PDB entry 6SMQ | electron microscopy, 3.30 A resolution | chains A and B of the 5 polymer chains in the assembly

# Chain A
Molecule: Lipoprotein RagB
From: Porphyromonas gingivalis (strain ATCC BAA-308 / W83)
UniProt: F5H948 (F5H948_PORGI); residue numbers follow UniProt; this construct covers 20-501
Sequence (482 residues; each row starts with the number of its first residue):
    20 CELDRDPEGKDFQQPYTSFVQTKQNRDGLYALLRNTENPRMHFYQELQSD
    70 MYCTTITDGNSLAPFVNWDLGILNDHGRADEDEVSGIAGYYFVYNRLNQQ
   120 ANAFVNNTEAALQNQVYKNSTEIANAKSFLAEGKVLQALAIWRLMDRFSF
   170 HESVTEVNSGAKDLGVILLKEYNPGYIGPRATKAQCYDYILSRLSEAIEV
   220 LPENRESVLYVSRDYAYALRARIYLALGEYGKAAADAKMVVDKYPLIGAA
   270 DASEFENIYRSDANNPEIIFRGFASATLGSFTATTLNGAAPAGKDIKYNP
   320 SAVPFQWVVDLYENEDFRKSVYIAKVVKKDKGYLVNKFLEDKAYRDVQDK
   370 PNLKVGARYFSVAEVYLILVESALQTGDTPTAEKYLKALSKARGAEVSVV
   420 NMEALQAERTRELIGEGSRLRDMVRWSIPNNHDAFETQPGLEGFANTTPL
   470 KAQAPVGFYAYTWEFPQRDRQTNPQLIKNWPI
Covalent attachments: compound 5PL linked to C20; palmitic acid (PLM) linked to C20

# Chain B
Molecule: RagA protein
From: Porphyromonas gingivalis (strain ATCC BAA-308 / W83)
UniProt: Q7MXJ7 (Q7MXJ7_PORGI); residue numbers follow UniProt; this construct covers 115-1017
Sequence (903 residues; each row starts with the number of its first residue):
   115 LSTVSGSVAKVSSEKLAEKPVANIMDALQGQVAGMQVMTTSGDPTAVASV
   165 EIHGTGSLGASSAPLYIVDGMQTSLDVVATMNPNDFESMSVLKDASATSI
   215 YGARAANGVVFIQTKKGKMSERGRITFNASYGISQILNTKPLDNMMTGDE
   265 LLDFQVKAGFWGNNQTVQKVKDMILAGAEDLYGNYDSLKDEYGKTLFPVD
   315 FNHDADWLKALFKTAPTSQGDISFSGGSQGTSYYASIGYFDQEGMAREPA
   365 NFKRYSGRLNFESRINEWLKVGANLSGAIANRRSADYFGKYYMGSGTFGV
   415 LTMPRYYNPFDVNGDLADVYYMYGATRPSMTEPYFAKMRPFSSESHQANV
   465 NGFAQITPIKGLTLKAQAGVDITNTRTSSKRMPNNPYDSTPLGERRERAY
   515 RDVSKSFTNTAEYKFSIDEKHDLTALMGHEYIEYEGDVIGASSKGFESDK
   565 LMLLSQGKTGNSLSLPEHRVAEYAYLSFFSRFNYGFDKWMYIDFSVRNDQ
   615 SSRFGSNNRSAWFYSVGGMFDIYNKFIQESNWLSDLRLKMSYGTTGNSEI
   665 GNYNHQALVTVNNYTEDAMGLSISTAGNPDLSWEKQSQFNFGLAAGAFNN
   715 RLSAEVDFYVRTTNDMLIDVPMPYISGFFSQYQNVGSMKNTGVDLSLKGT
   765 IYQNKDWNVYASANFNYNRQEITKLFFGLNKYMLPNTGTIWEIGYPNSFY
   815 MAEYAGIDKKTGKQLWYVPGQVDADGNKVTTSQYSADLETRIDKSVTPPI
   865 TGGFSLGASWKGLSLDADFAYIVGKWMINNDRYFTENGGGLMQLNKDKML
   915 LNAWTEDNKETDVPKLGQSPQFDTHLLENASFLRLKNLKLTYVLPNSLFA
   965 GQNVIGGARVYLMARNLLTVTKYKGFDPEAGGNVGKNQYPNSKQYVAGIQ
  1015 LSF
Ligand contacts: 5PL ((1R,4S,6R)-6-({[2-(acetylamino)-2-deoxy-alpha-D-glucopyranosyl]oxy}methyl)-4-hydroxy-1-{[(15-methylhexadecanoyl)oxy]methyl}-4-oxido-7-oxo-3,5-dioxa-8-aza-4-phosphaheptacos-1-yl 15-methylhexadecanoate): L478, A480, F521, N523, H543, Y545, L590
Reported in the primary citation:
  - conformationally variable residues (loop rearrangement, order/disorder transition, side-chain flip): L115 to S119, A211 to A219

# How chain A and chain B interact
Contacting residue pairs (134; chain A residue first):
  L22(A) with A588(B), hydrophobic; Q614(B); S616(B); R623(B)
  D23(A) with R623(B), salt bridge
  R24(A) with Y545(B); E586(B); Y587(B); A588(B); S616(B); Y667(B); Q670(B)
  D25(A) with Q670(B)
  P26(A) with Y667(B), hydrophobic
  E27(A) with V584(B)
  K29(A) with L672(B); V673(B); S688(B)
  D30(A) with L672(B); V673(B), hydrogen bond (backbone-backbone)
  F31(A) with Q670(B); A671(B)
  Q32(A) with A671(B), hydrogen bond (backbone-backbone); L672(B); V673(B); I687(B); T689(B)
  Q43(A) with M683(B); G684(B); L685(B), hydrogen bond (backbone-backbone)
  N44(A) with L685(B)
  D46(A) with Y678(B); M683(B)
  G47(A) with N676(B); G684(B); L685(B); S686(B), hydrogen bond (backbone-side chain)
  Y49(A) with Y678(B), hydrophobic
  A50(A) with N676(B); N677(B); Y678(B)
  L51(A) with N676(B)
  R53(A) with N677(B), hydrogen bond (side chain-backbone); Y678(B), hydrogen bond (side chain-backbone)
  I75(A) with F274(B), hydrophobic; W275(B), hydrophobic; Y437(B), hydrophobic; Q907(B)
  D77(A) with Q907(B), hydrogen bond (backbone-side chain)
  G78(A) with L905(B)
  N79(A) with L905(B)
  D88(A) with S933(B), hydrogen bond
  G90(A) with Q935(B)
  I91(A) with Y897(B)
  N93(A) with A850(B)
  D94(A) with N800(B), hydrogen bond
  A98(A) with Y738(B), hydrogen bond (backbone-side chain); F743(B)
  D99(A) with F743(B)
  E100(A) with F743(B); S744(B)
  Y110(A) with Y738(B), hydrophobic; I739(B)
  F111(A) with Y738(B), hydrophobic; G741(B); F742(B); F743(B), hydrophobic
  N114(A) with Y738(B); I739(B)
  R115(A) with G741(B)
  Q118(A) with I739(B); S740(B)
  Q119(A) with I687(B), hydrogen bond (side chain-backbone)
  A122(A) with I687(B), hydrophobic
  Y191(A) with F742(B)
  P193(A) with M736(B); S740(B); F742(B), hydrophobic
  Y195(A) with I739(B)
  I196(A) with P737(B), hydrophobic
  L228(A) with Y678(B), hydrogen bond (backbone-side chain)
  Y229(A) with Y678(B), hydrophobic
  G291(A) with Y678(B)
  F292(A) with Y678(B), hydrogen bond (backbone-side chain); T679(B)
  S294(A) with E680(B), hydrogen bond
  A295(A) with N575(B)
  T296(A) with L577(B)
  L297(A) with Y678(B); T679(B)
  A309(A) with R441(B)
  P310(A) with R441(B), hydrogen bond (backbone-side chain); S503(B)
  A311(A) with R441(B); S503(B)
  G312(A) with S503(B), hydrogen bond (backbone-backbone)
  K316(A) with Y299(B), hydrogen bond; T440(B), hydrogen bond (side chain-backbone)
  Y317(A) with T440(B)
  N318(A) with G438(B)
  K347(A) with Y437(B)
  R364(A) with N575(B)
  D365(A) with K558(B); N575(B); S576(B)
  V366(A) with K572(B)
  K369(A) with P505(B)
  E461(A) with G276(B)
  G462(A) with W275(B)
  N465(A) with F274(B), hydrogen bond (side chain-backbone); W275(B); G276(B)
  T466(A) with N277(B)
  K470(A) with G903(B); S933(B)
  Q486(A) with M797(B); P799(B)
  R487(A) with P735(B); M736(B); Y738(B); F743(B), hydrogen bond (side chain-backbone); Y796(B)
  D488(A) with P737(B); Y738(B)
  Q490(A) with L793(B); Y796(B); M797(B), hydrogen bond (side chain-backbone)
  T491(A) with P735(B); P737(B); L793(B); Y796(B)
  I501(A) with S849(B), hydrogen bond (backbone-side chain); A850(B); D851(B)
Interface residues without a listed pair, chain A (86 interface residues in all): C20, G28, G96, V103, A107, I186, L188, R290, K348, F463, Y478, P485, K497, P500
Interface residues without a listed pair, chain B (81 interface residues in all): I288, N298, A439, T504, L506, E547, L590, T674, A682, A690, F791, K795, Q847, Y848, G904, G931

# Summary
The interface between chain A and chain B involves 86 residues on one side and 81 on the other, with 22
hydrogen bonds and 1 salt bridge. Polar contacts include D23(A)-R623(B), G47(A)-S686(B) and R53(A)-N677(B).
Bound to chain B: compound 5PL. Covalently linked compound 5PL: at C20(A). The paper reports conformational
variability at L115(B) and A211(B).
Chain A is Lipoprotein RagB and chain B is RagA protein, both from Porphyromonas gingivalis (strain ATCC
BAA-308 / W83); the structure, Structure of the RagAB peptide importer in the 'open-closed' state, was
determined by electron microscopy, deposited together with 6SLI, 6SLJ, 6SLN, 6SM3 and 6SML.
